Entry 1LXE (X-ray diffraction, 2.50 A resolution); this record covers chain A.

Chain A:
Molecule: protegrin-3 precursor
Organism: Sus scrofa
Reference sequence: P32196 (PG3_PIG); numbering as in UniProt (aligned over 30-130)
Amino-acid sequence (101 residues; numbered 30 to 130; the number before each row is that of its first residue):
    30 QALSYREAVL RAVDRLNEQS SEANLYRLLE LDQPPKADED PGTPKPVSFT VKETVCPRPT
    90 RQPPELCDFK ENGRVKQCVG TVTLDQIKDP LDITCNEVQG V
Not modelled in the structure: 30, 115-120, 129-130
Disulfides: Cys85-Cys96, Cys107-Cys124

Overview:
Chain A is protegrin-3 precursor (Sus scrofa); the structure, Crystal structure of the cathelicidin motif of
protegrins, was determined by X-ray diffraction together with 1KWI from the same study.
